PDB entry 7V94 | electron microscopy, 2.70 A resolution | chains A and D of the 4 polymer chains in the assembly

Chain A:
Protein: Cas12c2
Organism: uncultured archaeon
Amino-acid sequence (1232 residues; each row starts with the number of its first residue; numbers below 1 keep their minus sign (Met-13 is residue -13)):
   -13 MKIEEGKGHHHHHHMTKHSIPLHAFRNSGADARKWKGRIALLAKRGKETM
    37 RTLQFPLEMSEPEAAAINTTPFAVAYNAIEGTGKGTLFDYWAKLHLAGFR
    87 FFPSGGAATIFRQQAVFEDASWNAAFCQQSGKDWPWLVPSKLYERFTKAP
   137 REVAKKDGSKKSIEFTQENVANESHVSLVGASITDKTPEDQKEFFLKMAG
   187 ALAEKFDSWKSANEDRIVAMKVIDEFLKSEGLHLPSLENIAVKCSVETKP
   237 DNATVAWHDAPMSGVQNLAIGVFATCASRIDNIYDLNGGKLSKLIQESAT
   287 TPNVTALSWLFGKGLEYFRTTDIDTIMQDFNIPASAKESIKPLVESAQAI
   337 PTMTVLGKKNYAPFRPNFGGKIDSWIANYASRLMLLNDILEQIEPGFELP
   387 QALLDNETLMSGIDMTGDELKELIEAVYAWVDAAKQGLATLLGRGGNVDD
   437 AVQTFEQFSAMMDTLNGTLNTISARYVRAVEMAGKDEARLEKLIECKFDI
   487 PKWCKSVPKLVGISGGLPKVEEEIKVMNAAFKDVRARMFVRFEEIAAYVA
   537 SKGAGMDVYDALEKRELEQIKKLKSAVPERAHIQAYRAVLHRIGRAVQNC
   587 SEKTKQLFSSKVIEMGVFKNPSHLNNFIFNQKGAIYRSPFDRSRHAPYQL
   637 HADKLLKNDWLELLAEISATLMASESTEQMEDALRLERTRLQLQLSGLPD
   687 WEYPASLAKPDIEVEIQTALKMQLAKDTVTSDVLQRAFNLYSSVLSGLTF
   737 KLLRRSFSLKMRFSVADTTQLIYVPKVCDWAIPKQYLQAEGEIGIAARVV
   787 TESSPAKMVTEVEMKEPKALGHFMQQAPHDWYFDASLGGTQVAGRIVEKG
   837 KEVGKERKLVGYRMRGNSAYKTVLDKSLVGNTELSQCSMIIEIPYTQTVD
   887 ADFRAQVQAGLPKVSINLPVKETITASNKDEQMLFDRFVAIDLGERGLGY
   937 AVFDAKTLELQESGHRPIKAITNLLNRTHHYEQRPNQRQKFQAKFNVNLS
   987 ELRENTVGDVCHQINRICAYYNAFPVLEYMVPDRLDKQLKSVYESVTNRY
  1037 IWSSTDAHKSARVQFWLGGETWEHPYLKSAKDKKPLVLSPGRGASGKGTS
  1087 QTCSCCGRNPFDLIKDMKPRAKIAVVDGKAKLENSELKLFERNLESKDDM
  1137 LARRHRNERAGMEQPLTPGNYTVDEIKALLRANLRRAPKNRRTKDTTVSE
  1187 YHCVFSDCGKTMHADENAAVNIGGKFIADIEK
Disordered / not traced: -13 to 4, 141-144, 558-566, 913-918, 1081-1198, 1218
From the paper describing this entry:
  - catalytic residues: Asp928, Glu1014, Asp1201
  - binding site for sgRNA: His9, Arg12, Ser14, Arg19, Met36, Arg37, Phe626, Lys762, Gln771, Tyr772, Gln812, His815, Arg849, Gly852, Asn853, Ser854, Tyr856, Lys857, Lys955, Asn959, Arg963, Asn982, Asn991, His998, Gln999, Arg1002
  - binding site for target DNA (target strand): Met36, Phe626, Gln872
  - binding site for target DNA (non target strand) (chain D): Arg137, Thr291, Ser294, Arg351
  - specificity-determining residues: Arg137, Arg351
  - mutagenesis - R137A, R351A: abolished binding to target DNA (non target strand) (chain D)
  - conformationally variable residues (order/disorder transition): Phe626 to Arg630
  - mutagenesis - D928A: abolished catalytic activity on pre-sgRNA

Chain D:
Molecule: target DNA (non target strand)
Sequence (33 nucleotides; row label = number of the first residue in the row):
     1 CTAAAATGGGAAATTAGGTGCGCTTGGCAACCT
Disordered / not traced: 1-2, 11-33

How chain A and chain D interact:
Pairs across the interface (27; chain A residue first):
  Ser90(A) - DT7(D)  phosphate contact
  Gly91(A) - DT7(D)  hydrogen bond to the phosphate
  Lys134(A) - DG8(D)  salt bridge to the phosphate
  Ala135(A) - DG8(D)  sugar contact
  Pro136(A) - DG8(D)  phosphate contact
  Pro136(A) - DG9(D)  phosphate contact
  Arg137(A) - DA6(D)  base contact
  Arg137(A) - DT7(D)  hydrogen bond to the sugar
  Arg137(A) - DG8(D)  hydrogen bond to the sugar
  Arg137(A) - DG9(D)  hydrogen bond to the phosphate
  Val139(A) - DG9(D)  sugar contact
  Lys147(A) - DG9(D)  salt bridge to the phosphate
  Lys147(A) - DG10(D)  salt bridge to the phosphate
  Asn238(A) - DA6(D)  hydrogen bond to the phosphate
  Asn289(A) - DG8(D)  base contact
  Asn289(A) - DG9(D)  hydrogen bond to the base
  Asn289(A) - DG10(D)  base contact
  Thr291(A) - DT7(D)  base contact
  Thr291(A) - DG8(D)  base contact
  Ser294(A) - DT7(D)  base contact
  Trp295(A) - DA6(D)  phosphate contact
  Lys299(A) - DA5(D)  phosphate contact
  Lys299(A) - DA6(D)  phosphate contact
  Lys345(A) - DA4(D)  phosphate contact
  Lys345(A) - DA5(D)  salt bridge to the phosphate
  Asn346(A) - DA5(D)  hydrogen bond to the phosphate
  Arg351(A) - DT7(D)  hydrogen bond to the base
Also at the interface, not in a pair above, chain A (24 interface residues in all): Gly92, Arg131, Thr240, Pro288, Gly343, Asp753, Gln756
Also at the interface, not in a pair above, chain D (8 interface residues in all): DA3

In short:
24 residues of chain A face 8 of chain D across their interface, with 8 hydrogen bonds and 4 salt bridges.
Polar pairs include Asn289(A)-DG9(D), Arg351(A)-DT7(D) and Arg137(A)-DT7(D). From the paper: catalytic
residues Asp928(A), Glu1014(A) and Asp1201(A); R137A and R351A of chain A abolish binding to target DNA (non
target strand) (chain D).
Here chain A is Cas12c2 (uncultured archaeon) and chain D is target DNA (non target strand). Entry 7V94
(Cryo-EM structure of the Cas12c2-sgRNA-target DNA ternary complex) was determined by electron microscopy
together with 7V93 from the same study.
